3M9D - chains B and E of the 9 polymer chains in the assembly; structure by X-ray diffraction, 4.50 A resolution (low resolution: residue-level contacts below are approximate; hydrogen-bond / salt-bridge calls are withheld).

== Chain B (and E) ==
Protein: Proteasome-associated ATPase
Organism: Mycobacterium tuberculosis
Notes: fragment: Coil Coil inter domain (UNP residues: 1-234); chain E of this document is another copy of the same molecule, construct and numbering; everything in this record applies to it too
UniProt: P63345 (MPA_MYCTU); residues 1-234 here = UniProt positions 1-234
Sequence (251 residues; row label = number of the first residue in the row):
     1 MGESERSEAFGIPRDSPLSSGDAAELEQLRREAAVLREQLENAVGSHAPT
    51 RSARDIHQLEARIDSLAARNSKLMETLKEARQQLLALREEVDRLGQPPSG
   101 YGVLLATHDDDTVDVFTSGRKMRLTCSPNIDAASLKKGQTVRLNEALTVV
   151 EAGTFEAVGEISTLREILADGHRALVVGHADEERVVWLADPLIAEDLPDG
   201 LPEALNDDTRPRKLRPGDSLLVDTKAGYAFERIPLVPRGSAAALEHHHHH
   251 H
Disordered / not traced: 1-51, 238-251
Construct notes: expression tag (235-251)

== How chain B and chain E interact ==
Pairs across the interface (29):
  Pro97(B) - Leu124(E)
  Pro97(B) - Thr125(E)
  Pro98(B) - Arg123(E)
  Pro98(B) - Ala146(E)
  Ser99(B) - Met122(E)
  Ser99(B) - Arg123(E)
  Tyr101(B) - Asp114(E)
  Tyr101(B) - Lys121(E)
  Tyr101(B) - Arg123(E)
  Arg142(B) - Arg123(E)
  Glu151(B) - Arg123(E)
  Ala157(B) - Arg173(E)
  Ala157(B) - Val185(E)
  Val158(B) - Val185(E)
  Val158(B) - Val186(E)
  Val158(B) - Trp187(E)
  Gly159(B) - Arg184(E)
  Gly159(B) - Val185(E)
  Glu160(B) - Arg184(E)
  Ile161(B) - Glu183(E)
  Ile161(B) - Val185(E)
  His179(B) - Asp181(E)
  His179(B) - Glu182(E)
  Glu231(B) - Arg173(E)
  Ile233(B) - Leu168(E)
  Ile233(B) - Leu175(E)
  Pro234(B) - Glu166(E)
  Leu235(B) - Arg165(E)
  Val236(B) - Glu166(E)
Interface residues without a listed pair, chain B (19 interface residues in all): Gly100, Glu156
Interface residues without a listed pair, chain E (21 interface residues in all): Leu147, Gly227

== Summary ==
19 residues of chain B face 21 of chain E across their interface.
Chain B and chain E are both Proteasome-associated ATPase (Mycobacterium tuberculosis); the structure, Crystal
structure of the prokaryotic ubiquintin-like protein Pup complexed with the hexameric proteasomal ATPase Mpa
which ..., was determined by X-ray diffraction together with 3M91, 3M9B and 3M9H from the same study.
